6I2M - chains A and B; structure by X-ray diffraction, 2.30 A resolution.

[Chain A]
Protein: Kelch repeat and BTB domain-containing protein A55
Organism: Vaccinia virus WR
Reference sequence: P24768 (KBTB1_VACCW); residue numbers follow UniProt; this construct covers 1-250
Sequence (259 residues; row label = number of the first residue in the row):
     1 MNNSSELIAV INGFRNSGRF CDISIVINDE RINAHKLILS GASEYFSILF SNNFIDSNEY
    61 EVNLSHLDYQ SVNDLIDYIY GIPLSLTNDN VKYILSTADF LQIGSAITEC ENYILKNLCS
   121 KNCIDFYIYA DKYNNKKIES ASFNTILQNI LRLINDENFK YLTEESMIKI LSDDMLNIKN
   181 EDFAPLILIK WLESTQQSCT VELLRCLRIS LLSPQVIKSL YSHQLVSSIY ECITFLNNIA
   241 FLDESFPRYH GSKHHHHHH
Disordered / not traced: 197-259
Differences from the reference sequence: expression tag (251-259)
What the authors report for this chain:
  - mutagenesis - I48A, I48E, F54E: unchanged stability
  - mutagenesis - D56A: abolished expression

[Chain B]
Protein: Cullin-3
Organism: Homo sapiens
Reference sequence: Q13618 (CUL3_HUMAN); numbering as in UniProt (aligned over 23-388)
Sequence (388 residues; each row starts with the number of its first residue):
    23 MTMDEKYVNS IWDLLKNAIQ EIQRKNNSGL SFEELYRNAY TMVLHKHGEK LYTGLREVVT
    83 EHLINKVRED VLNSLNNNFL QTLNQAWNDH QTAMVMIRDI LMYMDRVYVQ QNNVENVYNL
   143 GLIIFRDQVV RYGCIRDHLR QTLLDMIARE RKGEVVDRGA IRNACQMLMI LGLEGRSVYE
   203 EDFEAPFLEM SAEFFQMESQ KFLAENSASV YIKKVEARIN EEIERVMHCL DKSTEEPIVK
   263 VVERELISKH MKTIVEMENS GLVHMLKNGK TEDLGCMYKL FSRVPNGLKT MCECMSSYLR
   323 EQGKALVSEE GEGKNPVDYR QGLDDLKSRF DRFLLESFNN DRLFKQTIAG DFEYFLNLNS
   383 RSPEYLAENL YFQSHHHHHH DYKDDDDK
Disordered / not traced: 23, 329-343, 382-410
Differences from the reference sequence: engineered mutation Arg342 (Ile in Q13618), Asp346 (Leu in Q13618); expression tag (389-410)
Curated features (UniProtKB/Swiss-Prot):
  - natural variant: Val285 (V285A: In NEDAUS)

[Interface between chain A and chain B]
Contacting residue pairs (48; chain A residue first):
  Glu44(A) with Arg120(B), salt bridge; Met124(B); Arg128(B), salt bridge
  Tyr45(A) with Phe54(B); Glu55(B); Tyr58(B), hydrophobic; Arg59(B), hydrogen bond
  Ile48(A) with Phe54(B), hydrophobic; Arg120(B); Asp121(B); Met124(B), hydrophobic
  Leu49(A) with Phe54(B), hydrophobic; Glu55(B)
  Asn53(A) with Asn49(B), hydrogen bond (backbone-side chain); Met118(B)
  Phe54(A) with Leu52(B); Phe54(B), hydrophobic; Ile122(B), hydrophobic
  Ile55(A) with Ser50(B); Gly51(B); Leu52(B), hydrogen bond (backbone-backbone); Ser53(B)
  Asp56(A) with Ser53(B), hydrogen bond; Phe54(B), hydrogen bond (side chain-backbone); Glu55(B), hydrogen bond (side chain-backbone)
  Glu59(A) with Glu55(B)
  Val62(A) with Glu55(B)
  Asn63(A) with Glu55(B)
  Leu64(A) with Arg59(B)
  His66(A) with Arg59(B)
  Ser96(A) with Tyr62(B)
  Asp99(A) with Tyr125(B), hydrogen bond; Val129(B)
  Phe100(A) with Tyr58(B), hydrogen bond (backbone-side chain); Arg59(B); Tyr62(B)
  Gln102(A) with Tyr58(B); Met124(B); Tyr125(B); Arg128(B); Val129(B)
  Asp131(A) with Lys68(B), hydrogen bond (backbone-side chain)
  Lys132(A) with Leu66(B)
  Tyr133(A) with Leu66(B)
  Asn134(A) with Val65(B), hydrogen bond (side chain-backbone); Lys68(B); Gln133(B), hydrogen bond (backbone-side chain)
  Lys136(A) with Gln133(B)
Also at the interface, not in a pair above, chain A (23 interface residues in all): Ser51
The authors on this interface:
  - residue pairs: Asp56(A)-Ser53(B) (hydrogen bond), Asp56(A)-Phe54(B) (backbone contact), Asp99(A)-Tyr125(B) (hydrogen bond)
  - interface residues, chain A: Ile48(A), Phe54(A), Lys136(A)
  - hot spots on chain A (mutagenesis) - I48A, F54E (10-fold): decreased binding to Cullin-3 (chain B)
  - hot spots on chain A (mutagenesis) - I48E: abolished binding to Cullin-3 (chain B)
  - hot spots on chain A (mutagenesis) - I48E: decreased binding to Cul3N

[Overview]
Chain A and chain B form an interface of 23 and 22 residues respectively, with 11 hydrogen bonds and 2 salt
bridges. Polar contacts include Glu44(A)-Arg120(B), Glu44(A)-Arg128(B) and Tyr45(A)-Arg59(B). The authors
report hydrogen bonds between Asp56(A) and Ser53(B) and Asp99(A) and Tyr125(B); a backbone contact between
Asp56(A) and Phe54(B). The paper reports that I48A and F54E of chain A reduce binding to Cullin-3 (chain B);
interface residues Ile48(A), Phe54(A) and Lys136(A); 4 substitutions were tested in all.
Here chain A is Kelch repeat and BTB domain-containing protein A55 (Vaccinia virus WR) and chain B is Cullin-3
(Homo sapiens). Entry 6I2M (Crystal structure of vaccinia virus protein A55 BTB-Back domain in complex with
human Cullin-3 N-terminus) was determined by X-ray diffraction.
